PDB entry 1HQ4 | X-ray diffraction, 2.70 A resolution | chains A and B

[Chain A]
Name: Antibody HA5-19A4 fab light chain
Source organism: Mus musculus
Notes: fragment: variable regions of fab light and heavy chains
UniProt: Q91W12 (Q91W12_MOUSE); aligned to UniProt positions 24-237 over residues 2-214 (the alignment contains insertions or deletions, so no single offset holds)
Chain sequence (215 residues; each row starts with the number of its first residue):
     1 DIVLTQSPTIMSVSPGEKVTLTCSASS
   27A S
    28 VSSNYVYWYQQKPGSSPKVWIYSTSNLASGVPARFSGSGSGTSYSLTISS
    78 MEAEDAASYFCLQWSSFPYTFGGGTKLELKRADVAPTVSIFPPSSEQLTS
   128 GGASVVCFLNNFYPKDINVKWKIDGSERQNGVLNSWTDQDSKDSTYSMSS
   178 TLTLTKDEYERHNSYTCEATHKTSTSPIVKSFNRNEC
Disulfide bonds: Cys-23/Cys-88, Cys-134/Cys-194
Ion coordination: Cd2+ near Glu-17 (its only coordinating residue here)

[Chain B]
Name: Antibody HA5-19A4 fab heavy chain
Source organism: Mus musculus
Notes: fragment: variable regions of fab light and heavy chains
UniProt: P01867 (GCBM_MOUSE); residues 114-212 here correspond to UniProt positions 1-99 (UniProt number = residue number - 113)
Chain sequence (218 residues; row label = number of the first residue in the row; note: 1 number in that range is skipped by the numbering (no residue carries it; nothing is unmodelled there); a row labelled like 82A-82C holds insertion residues (82A, then the next letters in order)):
     1 DVQLQESGPGLVKPSQSLSLTCTVTGYSITSGYAW
   35A N
    36 WIRQFPGNKLEWMGYIRYSGDTRYNPSLKSRISITRDTSKNQFFLQL
82A-82C NSV
    83 TTEDTATYYCAIGYGNS
   101 DYWGQGTLVTVSAAKTTPPSVYPLAPGCGDTTGSSVTLGCLVKGYFPESV
   151 TVTWNSGSLSSSVHAFPALLQSGLYTMSSSVTVPSSTWPSQTVTCSVAHP
   201 ASSTTVDKKLEPKDC
Unresolved in the structure: 214-215
Disulfide bonds: Cys-22/Cys-92, Cys-140/Cys-195

[How chain A and chain B interact]
Contacting residue pairs (66):
  Tyr-34(A) / Tyr-96(B)
  Tyr-34(A) / Gly-97(B)
  Tyr-36(A) / Asp-101(B)
  Tyr-36(A) / Trp-103(B)  hydrophobic
  Gln-38(A) / Gln-39(B)  hydrogen bond
  Gln-38(A) / Tyr-91(B)
  Ser-43(A) / Tyr-91(B)
  Ser-43(A) / Trp-103(B)
  Ser-43(A) / Gly-104(B)
  Pro-44(A) / Trp-103(B)  hydrogen bond (backbone-side chain)
  Lys-45(A) / Asp-101(B)
  Val-46(A) / Ser-99(B)
  Val-46(A) / Asp-101(B)  hydrogen bond (backbone-side chain)
  Tyr-49(A) / Gly-97(B)
  Tyr-49(A) / Asn-98(B)
  Ala-55(A) / Asn-98(B)
  Ser-56(A) / Asn-98(B)  hydrogen bond (backbone-backbone)
  Phe-87(A) / Gln-39(B)
  Phe-87(A) / Asn-43(B)
  Phe-87(A) / Leu-45(B)  hydrophobic
  Trp-91(A) / Tyr-96(B)  hydrophobic
  Phe-94(A) / Trp-47(B)  hydrophobic
  Phe-94(A) / Tyr-50(B)
  Phe-94(A) / Arg-58(B)
  Pro-95(A) / Trp-47(B)  hydrophobic
  Pro-95(A) / Asn-60(B)
  Pro-95(A) / Pro-61(B)
  Tyr-96(A) / Trp-47(B)
  Tyr-96(A) / Tyr-50(B)
  Phe-98(A) / Leu-45(B)
  Phe-98(A) / Trp-47(B)
  Ser-116(A) / Thr-137(B)
  Phe-118(A) / Leu-124(B)
  Phe-118(A) / Ala-125(B)
  Phe-118(A) / Pro-126(B)
  Phe-118(A) / Thr-137(B)
  Pro-119(A) / Lys-213(B)
  Pro-120(A) / Lys-213(B)  hydrogen bond (backbone-side chain)
  Ser-121(A) / Tyr-122(B)
  Ser-121(A) / Pro-123(B)
  Glu-123(A) / Tyr-122(B)
  Glu-123(A) / Pro-123(B)
  Glu-123(A) / Lys-208(B)  salt bridge
  Gln-124(A) / Tyr-122(B)
  Ser-131(A) / Leu-141(B)
  Val-133(A) / Leu-124(B)  hydrophobic
  Phe-135(A) / Phe-166(B)  hydrophobic
  Phe-135(A) / Ser-179(B)
  Phe-135(A) / Ser-180(B)
  Asn-137(A) / Ser-180(B)
  Asn-138(A) / His-164(B)  hydrogen bond
  Leu-160(A) / Leu-169(B)  hydrophobic
  Leu-160(A) / Thr-176(B)
  Asn-161(A) / Leu-169(B)
  Ser-162(A) / Phe-166(B)
  Ser-162(A) / Pro-167(B)  hydrogen bond (side chain-backbone)
  Ser-162(A) / Leu-169(B)
  Trp-163(A) / Pro-167(B)
  Thr-164(A) / Ala-165(B)
  Thr-164(A) / Phe-166(B)
  Ser-174(A) / His-164(B)
  Ser-174(A) / Phe-166(B)
  Met-175(A) / Phe-166(B)
  Ser-176(A) / Phe-166(B)
  Ser-176(A) / Ser-178(B)  hydrogen bond
  Thr-180(A) / Lys-143(B)
Interface residues without a listed pair, chain A (43 interface residues in all): Ser-42, Leu-54, Ser-127, Asp-167, Glu-213, Cys-214
Interface residues without a listed pair, chain B (43 interface residues in all): Ile-37, Glu-46, Val-121, Cys-128, Leu-138, Gly-139, Gln-171, Thr-182

[Summary]
The chain A/chain B interface involves 43 residues from each chain, with 8 hydrogen bonds and 1 salt bridge.
Among the polar pairs are Glu-123(A)/Lys-208(B), Gln-38(A)/Gln-39(B) and Pro-44(A)/Trp-103(B).
Chain A is Antibody HA5-19A4 fab light chain and chain B is Antibody HA5-19A4 fab heavy chain, both from Mus
musculus; the structure, Structure of native catalytic antibody HA5-19A4, was determined by X-ray diffraction.
